3UT9 - chains D and I of the 10 polymer chains in the assembly; structure by X-ray diffraction, 2.20 A resolution.

[Chain D]
Molecule: Histone H2B 1.1
Source organism: Xenopus laevis
UniProtKB: P02281 (H2B11_XENLA); residues -2 to 122 here correspond to UniProt positions 2-126 (UniProt number = residue number + 4)
Amino-acid sequence (125 residues; row label = number of the first residue in the row; numbers below 1 keep their minus sign (Pro-2 is residue -2)):
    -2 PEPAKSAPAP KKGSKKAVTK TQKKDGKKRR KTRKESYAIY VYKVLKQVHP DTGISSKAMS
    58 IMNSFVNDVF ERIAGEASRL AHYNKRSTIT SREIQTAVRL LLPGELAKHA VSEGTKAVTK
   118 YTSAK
Not modelled in the structure: -2 to 25, 122
Curated features (UniProtKB/Swiss-Prot):
  - modified residue: Lys2 (N6-acetyllysine), Lys9 (N6-acetyllysine), Ser11 (Phosphoserine), Lys12 (N6-acetyllysine), Lys17 (N6-acetyllysine)
  - glycosylation: Ser109 (O-linked (GlcNAc) serine)
  - cross-link: Lys117 (Glycyl lysine isopeptide (Lys-Gly) (interchain with G-Cter in ubiquitin))

[Chain I]
Molecule: 145-nt DNA strand
Sequence (145 nucleotides; row label = number of the first residue in the row; numbers below 1 keep their minus sign (DA-72 is residue -72)):
   -72 ATCACAATCC CGGTGCCGAG GCCGCTCAAT TGGTCGTAGA CAGCTCTAGC ACCGCTTAAA
   -12 CGCACGTACG GAATCCGTAC GTGCGTTTAA GCGGTGCTAG AGCTGTCTAC GACCAATTGA
    48 GCGGCCTCGG CACCGGGATT GTGAT
Metal / ion sites: Mn2+ site 1 near DG-61 (its only coordinating residue here); Mn2+ site 2 near DG-53 (its only coordinating residue here); Mn2+ site 3 near DG-34 (its only coordinating residue here); K+: DT-26, DA-25; Mn2+ site 4 near DG-3 (its only coordinating residue here); Mn2+ site 5 near DG27 (its only coordinating residue here); Mn2+ site 6 near DG38 (its only coordinating residue here); Mn2+ site 7 near DG50 (its only coordinating residue here); Mn2+ site 8 near DG63 (its only coordinating residue here)

[Interface between chain D and chain I]
Pairs across the interface - 16 pairs, chain D then chain I:
  Thr29(D) with DC30(I), hydrogen bond to the phosphate
  Arg30(D) with DA-45(I), sugar contact
  Glu32(D) with DA-45(I), sugar contact
  Tyr39(D) with DA-54(I), sugar contact; DG-53(I), hydrogen bond to the phosphate
  Gly50(D) with DG-53(I), phosphate contact
  Ile51(D) with DA-54(I), sugar contact; DG-53(I), hydrogen bond to the phosphate
  Ser52(D) with DA-54(I), phosphate contact
  Ser53(D) with DA-54(I), hydrogen bond to the phosphate
  Lys82(D) with DG-34(I), phosphate contact
  Arg83(D) with DG-34(I), phosphate contact
  Ser84(D) with DA-35(I), sugar contact; DG-34(I), hydrogen bond to the phosphate
  Thr85(D) with DA-35(I), hydrogen bond to the phosphate; DG-34(I), hydrogen bond to the phosphate
Other interface residues (no listed pair), chain D (13 interface residues in all): Arg27
Other interface residues (no listed pair), chain I (9 interface residues in all): DG-49, DC-46, DA-33

[In short]
13 residues of chain D and 9 residues of chain I are in contact; the contacts include 7 hydrogen bonds. Polar
contacts include Thr29(D)-DC30(I), Tyr39(D)-DG-53(I) and Ile51(D)-DG-53(I). The K+ site is built by DT-26(I)
and DA-25(I).
Chain D is Histone H2B 1.1 (Xenopus laevis) and chain I is a 145-nt DNA strand; the structure, Crystal
Structure of Nucleosome Core Particle Assembled with a Palindromic Widom '601' Derivative (NCP-601L), was
determined by X-ray diffraction, deposited together with 3UTA and 3UTB.
